8C4H - chains N and 1 of the 30 polymer chains in the assembly; structure by electron microscopy, 3.48 A resolution.

== Chain N ==
Protein: Nucleocapsid
Source organism: Hendra henipavirus
UniProt: A0A1L7B858 (A0A1L7B858_9MONO); residues 1-532 here = UniProt positions 1-532
Sequence (532 residues; row label = number of the first residue in the row):
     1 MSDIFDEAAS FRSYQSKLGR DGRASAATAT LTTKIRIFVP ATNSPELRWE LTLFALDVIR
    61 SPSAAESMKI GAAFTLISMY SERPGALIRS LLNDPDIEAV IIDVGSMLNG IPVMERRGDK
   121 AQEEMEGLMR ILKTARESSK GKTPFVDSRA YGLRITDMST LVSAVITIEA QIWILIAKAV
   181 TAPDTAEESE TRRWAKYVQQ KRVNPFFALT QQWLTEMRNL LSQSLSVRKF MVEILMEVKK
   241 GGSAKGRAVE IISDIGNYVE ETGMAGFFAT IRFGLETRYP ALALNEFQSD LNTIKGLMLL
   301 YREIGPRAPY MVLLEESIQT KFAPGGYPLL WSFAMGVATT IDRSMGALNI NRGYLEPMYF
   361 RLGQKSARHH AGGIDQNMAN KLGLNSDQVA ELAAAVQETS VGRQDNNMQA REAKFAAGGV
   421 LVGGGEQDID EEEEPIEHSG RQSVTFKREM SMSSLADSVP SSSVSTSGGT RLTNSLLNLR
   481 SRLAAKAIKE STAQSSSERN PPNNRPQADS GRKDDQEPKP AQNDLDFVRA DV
Unresolved in the structure: 395-532
From the paper describing this entry:
  - binding site for the 84-nt RNA strand (chain 1): Met345 (proposed by the authors, not directly observed)
  - binding site for the 84-nt RNA strand (chain 1): Lys178, Thr181 to Gln200, Tyr258, Gln319, Ser344 to Tyr354

== Chain 1 ==
Molecule: 84-nt RNA strand
Source organism: Escherichia coli BL21(DE3)
Sequence (84 nucleotides; numbered -84 to -1; the number before each row is that of its first residue; numbers below 1 keep their minus sign (U-84 is residue -84)):
   -84 UUUUUUUUUU UUUUUUUUUU UUUUUUUUUU UUUUUUUUUU UUUUUUUUUU UUUUUUUUUU
   -24 UUUUUUUUUU UUUUUUUUUU UUUU

== Interface between chain N and chain 1 ==
Contacting residue pairs (35; chain N residue first):
  Lys178(N) with U-81(1), salt bridge to the phosphate; U-80(1), salt bridge to the phosphate
  Thr181(N) with U-83(1), hydrogen bond to the sugar
  Ala182(N) with U-82(1), sugar contact
  Thr185(N) with U-82(1), phosphate contact; U-81(1), hydrogen bond to the phosphate
  Glu188(N) with U-80(1), phosphate contact
  Arg192(N) with U-80(1), salt bridge to the phosphate; U-79(1), salt bridge to the phosphate
  Arg193(N) with U-79(1), salt bridge to the phosphate; U-78(1), salt bridge to the phosphate
  Lys196(N) with U-78(1), base contact
  Gln199(N) with U-78(1), base contact; U-77(1), hydrogen bond to the base
  Gln200(N) with U-78(1), base contact
  Tyr258(N) with U-79(1), base contact; U-78(1), hydrogen bond to the phosphate
  Gly263(N) with U-83(1), sugar contact
  Ala265(N) with U-82(1), phosphate contact; U-81(1), base contact
  Gln319(N) with U-84(1), hydrogen bond to the sugar
  Ala323(N) with U-84(1), phosphate contact; U-83(1), phosphate contact
  Pro324(N) with U-83(1), phosphate contact
  Asp342(N) with U-81(1), base contact
  Ser344(N) with U-81(1), hydrogen bond to the sugar; U-80(1), hydrogen bond to the sugar
  Met345(N) with U-81(1), hydrogen bond to the base
  Ala347(N) with U-82(1), sugar contact; U-81(1), sugar contact
  Leu348(N) with U-82(1), phosphate contact; U-81(1), hydrogen bond to the sugar
  Asn349(N) with U-82(1), hydrogen bond to the sugar
  Arg352(N) with U-83(1), salt bridge to the phosphate; U-82(1), salt bridge to the phosphate
Interface residues without a listed pair, chain N (29 interface residues in all): Ser189, Gly266, Gly325, Gly326, Asn351, Tyr354
Interface residues without a listed pair, chain 1 (10 interface residues in all): U-2, U-1

== In short ==
Chain N and chain 1 form an interface of 29 and 10 residues respectively, with 10 hydrogen bonds and 8 salt
bridges. Polar contacts include Gln199(N)-U-77(1), Met345(N)-U-81(1) and Thr181(N)-U-83(1). The paper reports
a binding site for the 84-nt RNA strand (chain 1) at Met345(N), Lys178(N) and Thr181(N) among others.
Here chain N is Nucleocapsid (Hendra henipavirus) and chain 1 is an 84-nt RNA strand (Escherichia coli
BL21(DE3)). Entry 8C4H (CryoEM structure of the Hendra henipavirus nucleocapsid sauronoid assembly multimer)
was determined by electron microscopy, deposited together with 8CBW.
